PDB entry 8PDS | electron microscopy, 2.90 A resolution | chains A and E of the 5 polymer chains in the assembly

[Chain A]
Name: Nucleoprotein
Source organism: Human metapneumovirus (strain CAN97-83)
UniProt: Q6WBA1 (NCAP_HMPVC); residue numbers follow UniProt; this construct covers 1-394
Amino-acid sequence (394 residues; each row starts with the number of its first residue):
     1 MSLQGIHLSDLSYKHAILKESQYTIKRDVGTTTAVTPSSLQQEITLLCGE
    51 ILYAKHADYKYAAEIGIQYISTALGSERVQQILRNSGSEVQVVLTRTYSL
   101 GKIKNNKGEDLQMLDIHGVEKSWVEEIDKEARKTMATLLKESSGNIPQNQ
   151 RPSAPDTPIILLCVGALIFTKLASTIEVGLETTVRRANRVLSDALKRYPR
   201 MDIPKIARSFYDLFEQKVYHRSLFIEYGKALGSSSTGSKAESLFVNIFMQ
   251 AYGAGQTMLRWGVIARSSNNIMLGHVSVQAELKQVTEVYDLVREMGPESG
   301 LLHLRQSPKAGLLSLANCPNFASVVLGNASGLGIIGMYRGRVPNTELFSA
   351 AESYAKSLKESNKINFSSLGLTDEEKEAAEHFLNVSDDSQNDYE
Unresolved in the structure: 366-394
Differences from the reference sequence: variant Ile103 (Val in Q6WBA1), His220 (Tyr in Q6WBA1)
From the paper describing this entry:
  - contacts within the chain: Asp128-Arg132
  - conformationally variable residues (order/disorder transition): Ser99 to Gln112
  - mutagenesis - L111E: decreased signaling

[Chain E]
Molecule: 14-nt RNA strand
Source organism: Escherichia coli
Sequence (14 nucleotides; numbered 64 to 77; the number before each row is that of its first residue):
    64 CCCCCCCCCCCCCC

[Chain A / chain E interface]
Residue-residue contacts (32; chain A residue first):
  Lys171(A) - C75(E)  salt bridge to the phosphate
  Lys171(A) - C76(E)  salt bridge to the phosphate
  Ala173(A) - C73(E)  hydrogen bond to the sugar
  Ala173(A) - C74(E)  sugar contact
  Ser174(A) - C74(E)  phosphate contact
  Ser174(A) - C75(E)  hydrogen bond to the phosphate
  Val178(A) - C75(E)  phosphate contact
  Thr182(A) - C76(E)  phosphate contact
  Thr182(A) - C77(E)  phosphate contact
  Arg185(A) - C76(E)  salt bridge to the phosphate
  Arg185(A) - C77(E)  salt bridge to the phosphate
  Arg186(A) - C77(E)  base contact
  Arg189(A) - C77(E)  salt bridge to the phosphate
  Gln250(A) - C77(E)  base contact
  Gly255(A) - C73(E)  phosphate contact
  Gly255(A) - C74(E)  phosphate contact
  Gln256(A) - C74(E)  phosphate contact
  Thr257(A) - C74(E)  hydrogen bond to the phosphate
  Thr257(A) - C75(E)  base contact
  Trp261(A) - C75(E)  base contact
  Ser314(A) - C72(E)  hydrogen bond to the phosphate
  Ser314(A) - C73(E)  hydrogen bond to the phosphate
  Ala316(A) - C72(E)  phosphate contact
  Ile334(A) - C75(E)  base contact
  Ile335(A) - C75(E)  sugar contact
  Gly336(A) - C75(E)  sugar contact
  Met337(A) - C75(E)  hydrogen bond to the sugar
  Tyr338(A) - C74(E)  hydrogen bond to the phosphate
  Tyr338(A) - C75(E)  hydrogen bond to the sugar
  Arg339(A) - C74(E)  hydrogen bond to the sugar
  Gly340(A) - C74(E)  base contact
  Arg341(A) - C72(E)  salt bridge to the phosphate
Interface residues without a listed pair, chain A (25 interface residues in all): His303, Leu315

[In short]
25 residues of chain A face 6 of chain E across their interface; the contacts include 9 hydrogen bonds and 6
salt bridges. Polar contacts include Ala173(A)-C73(E), Met337(A)-C75(E) and Tyr338(A)-C75(E). The paper
reports that L111E of chain A reduces signaling; conformational variability at Ser99(A).
Chain A is Nucleoprotein (Human metapneumovirus (strain CAN97-83)) and chain E is a 14-nt RNA strand
(Escherichia coli); the structure, Local refinement of dimeric HMPV N-RNA bound to the C-terminal region of P,
was determined by electron microscopy, deposited together with 8PDL, 8PDM, 8PDN, 8PDO, 8PDP, 8PDQ and 8PDR.
